PDB entry 7OM4 | X-ray diffraction, 6.05 A resolution (low resolution: residue-level contacts below are approximate; hydrogen-bond / salt-bridge calls are withheld) | chains A and B of the 3 polymer chains in the assembly

Chain A:
Protein: Epidermal growth factor receptor
From: Homo sapiens
Notes: EC 2.7.10.1
Reference sequence: P00533 (EGFR_HUMAN); residues 1-621 here correspond to UniProt positions 25-645 (UniProt number = residue number + 24)
Amino-acid sequence (630 residues; each row starts with the number of its first residue):
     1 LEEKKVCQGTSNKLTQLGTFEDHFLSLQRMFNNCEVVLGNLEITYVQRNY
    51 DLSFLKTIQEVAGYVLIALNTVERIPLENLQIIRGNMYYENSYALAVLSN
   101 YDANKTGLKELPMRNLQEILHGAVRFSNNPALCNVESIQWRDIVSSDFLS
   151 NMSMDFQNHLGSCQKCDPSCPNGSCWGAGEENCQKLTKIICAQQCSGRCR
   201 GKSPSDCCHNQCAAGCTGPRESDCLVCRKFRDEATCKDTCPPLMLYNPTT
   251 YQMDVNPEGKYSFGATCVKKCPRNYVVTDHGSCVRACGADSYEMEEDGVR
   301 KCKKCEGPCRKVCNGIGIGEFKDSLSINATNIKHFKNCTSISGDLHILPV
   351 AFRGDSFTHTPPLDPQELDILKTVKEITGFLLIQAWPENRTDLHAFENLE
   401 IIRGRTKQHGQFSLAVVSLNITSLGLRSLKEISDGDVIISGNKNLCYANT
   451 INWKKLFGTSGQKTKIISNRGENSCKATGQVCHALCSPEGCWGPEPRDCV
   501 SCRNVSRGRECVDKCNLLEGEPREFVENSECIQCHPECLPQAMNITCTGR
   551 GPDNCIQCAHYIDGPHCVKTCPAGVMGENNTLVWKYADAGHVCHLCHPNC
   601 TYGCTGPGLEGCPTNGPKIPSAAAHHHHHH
Unresolved in the structure: 615-630
Differences from the reference sequence: expression tag (622-630)
Disulfides: Cys7-Cys34, Cys133-Cys163, Cys166-Cys175, Cys170-Cys183, Cys191-Cys199, Cys195-Cys207, Cys208-Cys216, Cys212-Cys224, Cys227-Cys236, Cys240-Cys267, Cys271-Cys283, Cys287-Cys302, Cys305-Cys309, Cys313-Cys338, Cys446-Cys475, Cys482-Cys491, Cys486-Cys499, Cys502-Cys511, Cys515-Cys531, Cys534-Cys547, Cys538-Cys555, Cys558-Cys567, Cys571-Cys593, Cys596-Cys604, Cys600-Cys612
Covalently attached groups: N-acetylglucosamine (NAG) linked to Asn32, Asn49, Asn151, Asn328, Asn337, Asn420, Asn504
UniProt features mapped onto this chain:
  - modified residue: Ser205 (Phosphoserine)
  - glycosylation (N-linked (GlcNAc...) asparagine): Asn32 (complex), Asn49, Asn104, Asn151, Asn172, Asn328, Asn337, Asn389, Asn420, Asn504, Asn544, Asn579, Asn599 (high mannose)

Chain B:
Protein: Nanobody EgB4
From: Lama glama
Notes: antibody fragment or engineered binder
Amino-acid sequence (130 residues; numbered 1 to 130; the number before each row is that of its first residue):
     1 QVQLQESGGGSVQAGGSLKLSCAASGRSFSTYAMGWFRQAPGQDREFVAT
    51 ISWTDSTDYADSVKGRFTISRDNAKNTGYLQMNSLKPEDTAVYYCAADRW
   101 ASSRRNVDYDYWGQGTQVTVSSHGSGLVPR
Disulfides: Cys22-Cys95

Interface between chain A and chain B:
Pairs across the interface (26; chain A residue first):
  Glu136(A) - Trp53(B)
  Ser137(A) - Thr54(B)
  Ile138(A) - Trp53(B)
  Gln139(A) - Trp53(B)
  Gln139(A) - Trp100(B)
  Gln139(A) - Ser102(B)
  Trp140(A) - Trp100(B)
  Arg141(A) - Asp98(B)
  Arg141(A) - Trp100(B)
  Arg141(A) - Ala101(B)
  Arg141(A) - Asp108(B)
  Arg141(A) - Asp110(B)
  Leu149(A) - Trp100(B)
  Leu149(A) - Tyr111(B)
  Met154(A) - Trp100(B)
  Phe156(A) - Trp53(B)
  Asn172(A) - Thr54(B)
  Asn172(A) - Ser56(B)
  Asn172(A) - Asp58(B)
  Gly173(A) - Thr54(B)
  Gly173(A) - Ser56(B)
  Lys188(A) - Arg105(B)
  Ile189(A) - Ser103(B)
  Ile189(A) - Arg105(B)
  Ile190(A) - Arg105(B)
  Cys191(A) - Arg105(B)
Other interface residues (no listed pair), chain A (19 interface residues in all): Met152, Ala192, Gln193, Lys202
Other interface residues (no listed pair), chain B (17 interface residues in all): Ser52, Thr57, Arg99, Arg104
Interface features reported in the paper:
  - residue pairs: Arg141(A)-Asp98(B) (salt bridge), Lys188(A)-Arg105(B) (backbone contact), Ile189(A)-Arg105(B) (backbone contact), Cys191(A)-Arg105(B) (backbone contact), Asp110(B)-Arg141(A) (salt bridge)
  - epitope / paratope residues, chain A: Arg141(A), Lys188(A), Ile189(A), Cys191(A)
  - epitope / paratope residues, chain B: Asp98(B), Arg105(B), Asp110(B)

Overview:
The interface between chain A and chain B involves 19 residues on one side and 17 on the other. The authors
report salt bridges between Arg141(A) and Asp98(B) and Asp110(B) and Arg141(A); backbone contacts between
Lys188(A) and Arg105(B), Ile189(A) and Arg105(B) and Cys191(A) and Arg105(B). From the paper: epitope/paratope
residues Arg141(A), Lys188(A) and Asp98(B) among others.
Here chain A is Epidermal growth factor receptor (Homo sapiens) and chain B is Nanobody EgB4 (Lama glama).
Entry 7OM4 (Nanobody EgB4 bound to the full extracellular EGFR-EGF complex) was determined by X-ray
diffraction, deposited together with 7OM5.
